8AXA - chains A and B of the 4 polymer chains in the assembly; structure by electron microscopy, 2.96 A resolution.

Chain A:
Name: Cas12k
From: Scytonema hofmannii
UniProtKB: A0A8M0FGU0 (A0A8M0FGU0_9CYAN); residue numbers follow UniProt; this construct covers 1-639
Amino-acid sequence (651 residues; each row starts with the number of its first residue):
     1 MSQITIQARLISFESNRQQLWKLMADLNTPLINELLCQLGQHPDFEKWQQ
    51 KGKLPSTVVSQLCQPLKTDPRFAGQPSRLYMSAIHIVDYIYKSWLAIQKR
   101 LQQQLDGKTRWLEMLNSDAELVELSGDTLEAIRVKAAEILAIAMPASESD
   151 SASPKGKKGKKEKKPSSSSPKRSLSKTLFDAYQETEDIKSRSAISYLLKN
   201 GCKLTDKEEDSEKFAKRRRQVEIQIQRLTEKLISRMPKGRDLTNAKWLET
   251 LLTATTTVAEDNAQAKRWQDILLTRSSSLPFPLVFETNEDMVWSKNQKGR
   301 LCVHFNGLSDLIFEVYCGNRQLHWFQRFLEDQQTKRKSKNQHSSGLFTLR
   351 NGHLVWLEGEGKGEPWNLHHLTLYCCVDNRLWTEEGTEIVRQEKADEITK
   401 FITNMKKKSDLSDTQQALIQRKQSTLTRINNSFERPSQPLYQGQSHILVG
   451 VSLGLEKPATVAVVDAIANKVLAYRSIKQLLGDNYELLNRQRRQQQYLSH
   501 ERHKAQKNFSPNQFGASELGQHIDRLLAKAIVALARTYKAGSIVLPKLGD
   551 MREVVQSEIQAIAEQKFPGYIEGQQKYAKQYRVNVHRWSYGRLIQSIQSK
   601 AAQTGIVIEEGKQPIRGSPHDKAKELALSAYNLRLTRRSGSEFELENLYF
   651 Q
Disordered / not traced: 1, 100-270, 638-651
Differences from the reference sequence: expression tag (640-651)

Chain B:
Molecule: sgRNA
From: Scytonema hofmannii
Sequence (261 nucleotides; row label = number of the first residue in the row):
     1 GGAUAUUAAUAGCGCCGCAAUUCAUGCUGCUUGCAGCCUCUGAAUUUUGU
    51 UAAAUGAGGGUUAGUUUGACUGUAUAAAUACAGUCUUGCUUUCUGACCCU
   101 GGUAGCUGCUCACCCUGAUGCUGCUGUCAAUAGACAGGAUAGGUGCGCUC
   151 CCAGCAAUAAGGGCGCGGAUGUACUGCUGUAGUGGCUACUGAAUCACCCC
   201 CGAUCAAGGGGGAACCCUCCAAAAGGUGGGUUGAAAGGAGAAGUCAUUUA
   251 AUAAGGCCACU
Disordered / not traced: 1-10, 246-261

Interface between chain A and chain B:
Contacting residue pairs (132):
  Ser-2(A) with G238(B), base contact
  Gln-3(A) with G238(B), base contact
  Ile-4(A) with G238(B), sugar contact
  Thr-5(A) with G238(B), hydrogen bond to the base; A239(B), sugar contact
  Gln-7(A) with C89(B), hydrogen bond to the sugar; U90(B), hydrogen bond to the sugar; G237(B), base contact
  Ala-8(A) with C89(B), sugar contact
  Arg-9(A) with C89(B), salt bridge to the phosphate; U90(B), salt bridge to the phosphate
  Ile-11(A) with C205(B), base contact; A206(B), base contact
  Ser-12(A) with C205(B), hydrogen bond to the base
  Arg-17(A) with C205(B), hydrogen bond to the sugar
  Ile-90(A) with A241(B), sugar contact
  Ile-97(A) with A242(B), base contact
  Gln-98(A) with U244(B), phosphate contact
  Leu-273(A) with A242(B), sugar contact; G243(B), phosphate contact
  Thr-274(A) with A242(B), sugar contact
  Arg-275(A) with A242(B), phosphate contact
  Ser-276(A) with A242(B), hydrogen bond to the phosphate; G243(B), hydrogen bond to the phosphate
  Phe-281(A) with A241(B), phosphate contact; A242(B), phosphate contact
  Pro-282(A) with G240(B), sugar contact; A241(B), sugar contact
  Arg-300(A) with U87(B), base contact; G88(B), hydrogen bond to the base
  Leu-301(A) with U87(B), hydrogen bond to the base
  Val-315(A) with U87(B), base contact
  Tyr-316(A) with A63(B), base contact; U87(B), base contact; G88(B), base contact; C89(B), sugar contact; A206(B), hydrogen bond to the sugar
  Cys-317(A) with U87(B), hydrogen bond to the base; G88(B), sugar contact
  Gly-318(A) with U87(B), sugar contact; G88(B), sugar contact; C89(B), base contact
  Asn-319(A) with G68(B), hydrogen bond to the base; U86(B), hydrogen bond to the sugar; U87(B), hydrogen bond to the sugar; G88(B), hydrogen bond to the phosphate
  Arg-320(A) with U67(B), base contact; G68(B), salt bridge to the phosphate; G237(B), hydrogen bond to the base
  Gln-321(A) with C89(B), base contact; G237(B), base contact
  Leu-322(A) with U86(B), sugar contact; U87(B), base contact
  His-323(A) with G68(B), sugar contact; A69(B), sugar contact
  His-353(A) with G240(B), sugar contact
  Lys-362(A) with C189(B), phosphate contact
  Trp-366(A) with C205(B), base contact
  Asn-367(A) with C205(B), base contact
  His-369(A) with C205(B), hydrogen bond to the base
  His-370(A) with C205(B), base contact
  Tyr-374(A) with A239(B), sugar contact; G240(B), phosphate contact
  Cys-376(A) with G238(B), hydrogen bond to the base
  Trp-382(A) with A69(B), phosphate contact; C70(B), hydrogen bond to the phosphate
  Pro-436(A) with C70(B), phosphate contact
  Gln-438(A) with C70(B), hydrogen bond to the phosphate
  Glu-456(A) with C15(B), phosphate contact
  Lys-457(A) with A44(B), phosphate contact
  Leu-472(A) with U25(B), sugar contact; G26(B), phosphate contact
  Ala-473(A) with U25(B), sugar contact
  Tyr-474(A) with U25(B), hydrogen bond to the base
  Ser-476(A) with U25(B), base contact; A43(B), hydrogen bond to the phosphate
  Lys-478(A) with A43(B), salt bridge to the phosphate
  Gln-479(A) with U25(B), hydrogen bond to the base; G42(B), hydrogen bond to the sugar
  Tyr-485(A) with C16(B), hydrogen bond to the phosphate
  Glu-486(A) with U55(B), phosphate contact; G56(B), phosphate contact
  Leu-487(A) with U92(B), sugar contact; C93(B), sugar contact
  Asn-489(A) with C15(B), hydrogen bond to the sugar; C16(B), sugar contact
  Arg-490(A) with G56(B), phosphate contact; A57(B), salt bridge to the phosphate; C93(B), salt bridge to the phosphate
  Arg-493(A) with G56(B), hydrogen bond to the phosphate; A57(B), salt bridge to the phosphate
  Gln-496(A) with C148(B), hydrogen bond to the sugar; U149(B), base contact
  Ser-499(A) with U149(B), hydrogen bond to the base
  His-500(A) with U119(B), hydrogen bond to the base; G120(B), salt bridge to the phosphate; U149(B), sugar contact
  His-503(A) with U119(B), stacking on the base
  Lys-504(A) with G120(B), phosphate contact; C121(B), salt bridge to the phosphate
  Lys-507(A) with A159(B), salt bridge to the phosphate
  Ser-517(A) with U92(B), phosphate contact
  Glu-518(A) with U91(B), sugar contact; U92(B), hydrogen bond to the phosphate
  Leu-519(A) with U92(B), sugar contact; C93(B), phosphate contact
  His-522(A) with U92(B), sugar contact; A235(B), base contact; A236(B), sugar contact
  Arg-525(A) with A236(B), sugar contact; G237(B), hydrogen bond to the sugar; A239(B), salt bridge to the phosphate
  Leu-526(A) with A235(B), sugar contact; A236(B), sugar contact
  Lys-529(A) with A236(B), phosphate contact
  Gln-565(A) with U45(B), base contact
  Lys-566(A) with U45(B), base contact
  Tyr-577(A) with C13(B), phosphate contact; G14(B), hydrogen bond to the phosphate
  Gln-580(A) with G12(B), hydrogen bond to the sugar; C13(B), sugar contact
  Tyr-581(A) with G14(B), sugar contact
  Val-583(A) with U149(B), base contact
  Asn-584(A) with C13(B), hydrogen bond to the sugar; G14(B), sugar contact; G147(B), base contact
  His-586(A) with U149(B), hydrogen bond to the base
  Ser-599(A) with G238(B), hydrogen bond to the phosphate
  Lys-600(A) with G237(B), salt bridge to the phosphate
  Gln-603(A) with G238(B), hydrogen bond to the phosphate
  His-620(A) with U25(B), hydrogen bond to the base; A43(B), sugar contact
Interface residues without a listed pair, chain A (93 interface residues in all): Leu-10, Ser-93, Trp-94, Ser-277, Gly-299, Val-355, Val-471, Arg-475, Gln-494, Phe-509, Thr-537, Lys-539, Val-585
Interface residues without a listed pair, chain B (51 interface residues in all): G17, U71, A76, A77

Summary:
Chain A and chain B form an interface of 93 and 51 residues respectively, with 39 hydrogen bonds, 12 salt
bridges and 1 aromatic stacking contact. Polar contacts include Thr-5(A)/G238(B), Ser-12(A)/C205(B) and
Arg-300(A)/G88(B).
Chain A is Cas12k and chain B is sgRNA, both from Scytonema hofmannii; the structure, Cryo-EM structure of
shCas12k-sgRNA-dsDNA ternary complex (type V-K CRISPR-associated transposon), was determined by electron
microscopy (same publication as 8RDU, 8RKT, 8RKU, 8RKV and 8AXB).
